Entry 8RHL (X-ray diffraction, 3.20 A resolution); this record covers chains B and C of the 32 polymer chains in the assembly.

[Chain B]
Name: Proteasome subunit alpha type-3
Organism: Saccharomyces cerevisiae
Reference sequence: P23638 (PSA3_YEAST); residues 0-257 here correspond to UniProt positions 1-258 (UniProt number = residue number + 1)
Sequence (258 residues; numbered 0 to 257; the number before each row is that of its first residue; numbering starts at 0):
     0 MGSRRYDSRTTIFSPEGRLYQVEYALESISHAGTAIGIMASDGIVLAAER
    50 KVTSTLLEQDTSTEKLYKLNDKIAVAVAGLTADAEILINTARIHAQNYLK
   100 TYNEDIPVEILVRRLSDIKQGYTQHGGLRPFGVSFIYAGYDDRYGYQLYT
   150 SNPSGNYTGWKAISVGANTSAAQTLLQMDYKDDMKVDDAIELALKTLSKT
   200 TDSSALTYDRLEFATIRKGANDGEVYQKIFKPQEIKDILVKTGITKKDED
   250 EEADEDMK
Unresolved in the structure: 0, 245-257
UniProt features mapped onto this chain:
  - cross-link (Glycyl lysine isopeptide (Lys-Gly)): Lys99 (interchain with G-Cter in ubiquitin), Lys198 (interchain with G-Cter in ubiquitin), Lys230 (interchain with G-Cter in ubiquitin)

[Chain C]
Name: Proteasome subunit alpha type-4
Organism: Saccharomyces cerevisiae
Reference sequence: P40303 (PSA4_YEAST); residues -1 to 252 here correspond to UniProt positions 1-254 (UniProt number = residue number + 2)
Sequence (254 residues; each row starts with the number of its first residue; numbers below 1 keep their minus sign (Met-1 is residue -1)):
    -1 MSGYDRALSIFSPDGHIFQVEYALEAVKRGTCAVGVKGKNCVVLGCERRS
    49 TLKLQDTRITPSKVSKIDSHVVLSFSGLNADSRILIEKARVEAQSHRLTL
    99 EDPVTVEYLTRYVAGVQQRYTQSGGVRPFGVSTLIAGFDPRDDEPKLYQT
   149 EPSGIYSSWSAQTIGRNSKTVREFLEKNYDRKEPPATVEECVKLTVRSLL
   199 EVVQTGAKNIEITVVKPDSDIVALSSEEINQYVTQIEQEKQEQQEQDKKK
   249 KSNH
Unresolved in the structure: -1 to 0, 241-252
UniProt features mapped onto this chain:
  - modified residue: Thr58 (Phosphothreonine)

[Chain B / chain C interface]
Contacting residue pairs (74; chain B residue first):
  Arg3(B) - Arg4(C)  hydrogen bond (backbone-side chain)
  Asp6(B) - Tyr2(C)  hydrogen bond
  Asp6(B) - Arg4(C)  salt bridge
  Arg8(B) - Arg4(C)
  Thr10(B) - Leu6(C)
  Thr10(B) - Arg125(C)
  Ile11(B) - Leu6(C)  hydrophobic
  Ile11(B) - Gln17(C)
  Phe12(B) - Gln17(C)  hydrogen bond (backbone-side chain)
  Phe12(B) - Tyr20(C)  hydrophobic
  Phe12(B) - Ala21(C)  hydrophobic
  Phe12(B) - Ala24(C)  hydrophobic
  Phe12(B) - Leu76(C)  hydrophobic
  Phe12(B) - Arg125(C)
  Phe12(B) - Pro126(C)
  Phe12(B) - Gly128(C)
  Ser13(B) - Tyr20(C)
  Pro14(B) - Tyr20(C)
  Pro14(B) - Glu23(C)
  Glu15(B) - Glu23(C)
  Glu15(B) - Arg27(C)  hydrogen bond (backbone-side chain)
  Gly16(B) - Tyr20(C)
  Gly16(B) - Glu23(C)
  Gly16(B) - Ala24(C)
  Gly16(B) - Arg27(C)
  Arg17(B) - Arg27(C)
  Leu18(B) - Arg125(C)
  Met38(B) - Asp54(C)
  Arg112(B) - Arg81(C)
  Ser115(B) - Arg81(C)  hydrogen bond (backbone-side chain)
  Asp116(B) - Arg81(C)  salt bridge
  Asp116(B) - Ile82(C)
  Gln119(B) - Ala78(C)
  Gln119(B) - Asp79(C)
  Gln119(B) - Ile82(C)
  Thr122(B) - Arg125(C)  hydrogen bond (backbone-side chain)
  Gln123(B) - Tyr118(C)
  Gln123(B) - Gly123(C)
  Gln123(B) - Val124(C)
  Gln123(B) - Arg125(C)  hydrogen bond (backbone-backbone)
  Gln123(B) - Phe127(C)
  His124(B) - Gly123(C)
  His124(B) - Val124(C)
  Gly125(B) - Tyr2(C)
  Gly125(B) - Gly123(C)
  Gly126(B) - Tyr2(C)
  Tyr143(B) - Arg56(C)  hydrogen bond (backbone-side chain)
  Tyr143(B) - Ile57(C)  hydrophobic
  Tyr145(B) - Arg56(C)  hydrogen bond (backbone-side chain)
  Gln146(B) - Ile57(C)
  Leu147(B) - Ile57(C)
  Tyr148(B) - Ile57(C)
  Ser153(B) - Ala78(C)
  Gly154(B) - Ala78(C)
  Gly154(B) - Arg81(C)  hydrogen bond (backbone-side chain)
  Asn155(B) - Asn77(C)
  Asn155(B) - Ala78(C)
  Tyr156(B) - Pro59(C)  hydrophobic
  Tyr156(B) - Arg81(C)
  Gly158(B) - Gln53(C)
  Gly158(B) - Asp54(C)  hydrogen bond (backbone-backbone)
  Gly158(B) - Ile57(C)
  Gly158(B) - Thr58(C)  hydrogen bond (backbone-side chain)
  Trp159(B) - Leu50(C)  hydrophobic
  Trp159(B) - Lys51(C)
  Trp159(B) - Leu52(C)
  Trp159(B) - Gln53(C)
  Trp159(B) - Asp54(C)
  Lys160(B) - Leu52(C)  hydrogen bond (backbone-backbone)
  Lys160(B) - Gln53(C)
  Ala161(B) - Leu52(C)
  Leu175(B) - Leu52(C)
  Gln176(B) - Lys51(C)
  Gln176(B) - Leu52(C)
Other interface residues (no listed pair), chain B (41 interface residues in all): Glu108, Thr157, Gln172, Tyr179

[Summary]
Chain B and chain C form an interface of 41 and 31 residues respectively, with 13 hydrogen bonds and 2 salt
bridges. Polar contacts include Asp6(B)-Arg4(C), Asp116(B)-Arg81(C) and Arg3(B)-Arg4(C).
Here chain B is Proteasome subunit alpha type-3 and chain C is Proteasome subunit alpha type-4, both from
Saccharomyces cerevisiae. Entry 8RHL (Yeast 20S proteasome in complex with a linear biarylether epoxyketone
(compound 15a)) was determined by X-ray diffraction together with 8RHJ and 8RHK from the same study.
